2D7C - chains A and C; structure by X-ray diffraction, 1.75 A resolution.

Chain A:
Name: Ras-related protein Rab-11A
From: Homo sapiens
UniProtKB: P62491 (RB11A_HUMAN); residues 7-173 here correspond to UniProt positions 6-172 (UniProt number = residue number - 1)
Amino-acid sequence (167 residues; row label = number of the first residue in the row):
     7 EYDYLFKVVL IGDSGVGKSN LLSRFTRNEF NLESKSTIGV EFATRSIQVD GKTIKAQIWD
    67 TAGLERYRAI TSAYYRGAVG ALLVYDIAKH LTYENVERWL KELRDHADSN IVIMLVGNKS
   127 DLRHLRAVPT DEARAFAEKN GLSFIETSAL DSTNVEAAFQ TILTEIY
Modified residues: Mse120 (selenomethionine; parent Met)
Sequence notes: engineered mutation L70 (Gln69 in P62491)
Metal / ion sites: Mg2+: S25, T43 (together with GTP)
Residues lining bound ligands: GTP (guanosine-5'-triphosphate): D19, S20, G21, V22, G23, K24, S25, N26, F36, N37, L38, E39, S40, K41, S42, T43, T67, A68, G69, N124, K125, D127, L128, S154, A155, L156

Chain C:
Name: Rab11 family-interacting protein 3
From: Homo sapiens
Notes: fragment: Rab-binding domain
UniProtKB: O75154 (RFIP3_HUMAN); residues 715-756 here = UniProt positions 715-756
Amino-acid sequence (42 residues; each row starts with the number of its first residue):
   715 VSRDELMEAI QKQEEINFRL QDYIDRIIVA IMETNPSILE VK
Modified residues: Mse721 (selenomethionine; parent Met); Mse746 (selenomethionine; parent Met)
UniProt features mapped onto this chain:
  - mutagenesis: Y737 (Y737S: Abolishes Rab11-binding), I738 (I738E: Abolishes Rab11-binding. Capable of binding to DYNC1LI1. Impaired trafficking towards the pericentrosomal endosomal recycling compartment (ERC)), D739 (D739A: Abolishes Rab11-binding), Mse746 (M746S: Abolishes Rab11-binding), E747 (E747A: Abolishes Rab11-binding)

How chain A and chain C interact:
Pairs across the interface - 22 pairs, chain A then chain C:
  R33(A) with K756(C), hydrogen bond (side chain-backbone)
  G45(A) with I738(C)
  V46(A) with I742(C), hydrophobic; L753(C)
  E47(A) with L753(C); V755(C)
  F48(A) with P750(C); L753(C), hydrogen bond (backbone-backbone); E754(C); V755(C), hydrogen bond (backbone-backbone)
  A49(A) with V755(C)
  W65(A) with Mse746(C), hydrophobic
  R72(A) with F732(C); Q735(C), hydrogen bond
  R74(A) with D739(C), salt bridge
  A75(A) with V743(C)
  I76(A) with D739(C); I742(C), hydrophobic; V743(C)
  A79(A) with Mse746(C)
  Y80(A) with Mse746(C)
  R82(A) with E747(C), salt bridge
Interface residues without a listed pair, chain A (17 interface residues in all): I44, T50, L70
Interface residues without a listed pair, chain C (15 interface residues in all): D736, S751

In short:
17 residues of chain A face 15 of chain C across their interface, with 4 hydrogen bonds and 2 salt bridges.
Polar contacts include R74(A)-D739(C), R82(A)-E747(C) and R33(A)-K756(C). Ligands of chain A: GTP. From
UniProt: 5 mutagenesis sites on chain C.
Here chain A is Ras-related protein Rab-11A and chain C is Rab11 family-interacting protein 3, both from Homo
sapiens. Entry 2D7C (Crystal structure of human Rab11 in complex with FIP3 Rab-binding domain) was determined
by X-ray diffraction.
